2H3X - chains A and E of the 6 polymer chains in the assembly; structure by X-ray diffraction, 2.50 A resolution.

== Chain A ==
Protein: Aromatic Amine Dehydrogenase
From: Alcaligenes faecalis
Notes: EC 1.4.99.4
UniProt: P84888 (AAUB_ALCFA); residues 1-390 here = UniProt positions 1-390
Chain sequence (390 residues; row label = number of the first residue in the row):
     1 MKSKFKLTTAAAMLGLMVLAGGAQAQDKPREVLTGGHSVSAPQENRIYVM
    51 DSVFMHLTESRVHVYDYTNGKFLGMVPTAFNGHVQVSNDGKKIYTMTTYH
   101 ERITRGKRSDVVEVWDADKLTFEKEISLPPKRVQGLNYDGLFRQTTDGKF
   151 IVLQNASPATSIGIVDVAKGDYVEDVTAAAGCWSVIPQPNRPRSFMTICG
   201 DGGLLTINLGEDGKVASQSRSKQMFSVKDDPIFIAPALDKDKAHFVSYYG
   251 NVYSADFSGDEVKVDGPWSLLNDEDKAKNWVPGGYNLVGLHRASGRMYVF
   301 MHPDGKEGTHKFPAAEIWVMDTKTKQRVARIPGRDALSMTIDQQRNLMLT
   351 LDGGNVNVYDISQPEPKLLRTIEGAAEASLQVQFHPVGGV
Disordered / not traced: 1-28, 388-390
Cystine bridges: Cys-182/Cys-199

== Chain E ==
Protein: Aromatic Amine Dehydrogenase
From: Alcaligenes faecalis
Notes: EC 1.4.99.4
UniProt: P84887 (AAUA_ALCFA); residues 1-135 here correspond to UniProt positions 48-182 (UniProt number = residue number + 47)
Chain sequence (135 residues; numbered 1 to 135; the number before each row is that of its first residue):
     1 AGGGGSSSGADHISLNPDLANEDEVNSCDYWRHCAVDGFLCSCCGGTTTT
    51 CPPGSTPSPISWIGTCHNPHDGKDYLISYHDCCGKTACGRCQCNTQTRER
   101 PGYEFFLHNDVNWCMANENSTFHCTTSVLVGLAKN
Disordered / not traced: 1-10, 135
Modified residues: Trp-62 (2-amino-3-(6,7-dioxo-6,7-dihydro-1H-indol-3-yl)-propionic acid; TRQ)
Cystine bridges: Cys-28/Cys-93, Cys-34/Cys-66, Cys-41/Cys-124, Cys-43/Cys-91, Cys-44/Cys-88, Cys-51/Cys-82, Cys-83/Cys-114
Glycans and other covalent adducts: covalent link Trp-62/Trp-113
Swiss-Prot annotation at these positions:
  - active site: Trp-62 (Tryptophylquinone 6'-substrate hemiaminal intermediate), Asp-81 (Proton acceptor)
  - binding site (substrate): Asp-37, Asn-109 to Val-111
  - site: Thr-125 (Transition state stabilizer)
  - modified residue: Trp-62 (Tryptophylquinone)
  - cross-link: Trp-62 to Trp-113 (Tryptophan tryptophylquinone (Trp-Trp))

== Interface between chain A and chain E ==
Pairs across the interface (51):
  Pro-29(A) / Val-130(E)
  Arg-30(A) / Asp-11(E)  salt bridge
  Arg-30(A) / Leu-15(E)
  Arg-30(A) / Leu-129(E)
  Arg-30(A) / Val-130(E)  hydrogen bond (backbone-backbone)
  Glu-31(A) / Arg-32(E)  salt bridge
  Glu-31(A) / Thr-49(E)
  Glu-31(A) / Val-128(E)
  Glu-31(A) / Leu-129(E)  hydrogen bond (side chain-backbone)
  Val-32(A) / Thr-49(E)
  Leu-33(A) / Thr-49(E)
  Leu-33(A) / Thr-50(E)
  Leu-33(A) / Cys-51(E)
  Leu-33(A) / Pro-57(E)  hydrophobic
  Leu-33(A) / His-80(E)
  Leu-33(A) / Asp-81(E)
  Leu-33(A) / Thr-126(E)
  Thr-34(A) / Thr-49(E)  hydrogen bond (backbone-backbone)
  Thr-34(A) / Thr-50(E)
  Thr-34(A) / Cys-51(E)  hydrogen bond (backbone-backbone)
  Thr-34(A) / Pro-57(E)
  Gly-35(A) / Pro-57(E)
  His-37(A) / Thr-50(E)
  His-37(A) / Cys-51(E)
  His-37(A) / Pro-53(E)
  Ser-38(A) / Pro-53(E)
  Val-39(A) / Pro-53(E)
  Glu-59(A) / Thr-86(E)
  Glu-59(A) / Ala-87(E)
  Arg-61(A) / Thr-86(E)  hydrogen bond
  Arg-61(A) / Ala-87(E)  hydrogen bond (side chain-backbone)
  His-63(A) / Arg-90(E)
  Tyr-65(A) / Arg-90(E)  hydrogen bond
  Phe-72(A) / Cys-43(E)
  Phe-72(A) / Cys-44(E)
  Phe-72(A) / Gly-45(E)
  Phe-72(A) / Arg-90(E)
  Leu-73(A) / Gly-45(E)
  Leu-73(A) / Pro-53(E)
  Met-75(A) / Lys-85(E)  hydrogen bond (backbone-side chain)
  Met-75(A) / Thr-86(E)
  Met-75(A) / His-123(E)
  Pro-77(A) / Thr-86(E)
  Lys-119(A) / Pro-53(E)
  Lys-119(A) / Gly-54(E)  hydrogen bond (backbone-backbone)
  Leu-120(A) / Pro-53(E)
  Leu-120(A) / Gly-54(E)
  Leu-120(A) / Lys-85(E)  hydrogen bond (backbone-side chain)
  Thr-121(A) / Gly-54(E)
  Gly-374(A) / Arg-90(E)  hydrogen bond (backbone-side chain)
  Ala-375(A) / Arg-90(E)  hydrogen bond (backbone-side chain)
Interface residues without a listed pair, chain A (27 interface residues in all): Gly-74, Trp-115, Asp-118, Ala-376
Interface residues without a listed pair, chain E (28 interface residues in all): Pro-17, Ser-58, Cys-82, Cys-88, Ser-127

== In short ==
27 residues of chain A face 28 of chain E across their interface; the contacts include 12 hydrogen bonds and 2
salt bridges. Polar contacts include Arg-30(A)/Asp-11(E), Glu-31(A)/Arg-32(E) and Glu-31(A)/Leu-129(E).
UniProt lists active-site residues Trp-62(E) and Asp-81(E) and 4 substrate-binding residues on chain E.
Chain A is Aromatic Amine Dehydrogenase and chain E is Aromatic Amine Dehydrogenase, both from Alcaligenes
faecalis; the structure, Crystal Structure of an Electron Transfer Complex Between Aromatic Amine
Dehydrogenase and Azurin from Alcaligenes Faecalis ..., was determined by X-ray diffraction together with 2H47
and 2IAA from the same study.
